Entry 4QB8 (X-ray diffraction, 1.76 A resolution); this record covers chain A.

# Chain A
Molecule: Beta-lactamase
From: Mycobacterium tuberculosis
Notes: EC 3.5.2.6
Reference sequence: P9WKD3 (BLAC_MYCTU); residue numbers follow UniProt; this construct covers 42-307
Chain sequence (267 residues; numbered 41 to 307; the number before each row is that of its first residue):
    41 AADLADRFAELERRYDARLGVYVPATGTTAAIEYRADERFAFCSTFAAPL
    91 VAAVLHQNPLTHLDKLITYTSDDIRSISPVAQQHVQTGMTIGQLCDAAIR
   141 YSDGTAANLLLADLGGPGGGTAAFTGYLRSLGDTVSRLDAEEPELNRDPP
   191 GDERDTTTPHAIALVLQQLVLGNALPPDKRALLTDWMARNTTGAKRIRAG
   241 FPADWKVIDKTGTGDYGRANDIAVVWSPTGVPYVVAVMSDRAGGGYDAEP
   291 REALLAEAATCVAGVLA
Construct notes: expression tag (41); engineered mutation A87 (Lys in P9WKD3)
Small-molecule neighbours: tebipenem (1TE): C83, S84, S116, I117, S142, G144, E182, N186, T232, R236, K250, T251, G252, T253
Swiss-Prot annotation at these positions:
  - active site: S84 (Acyl-ester intermediate), E182 (Proton acceptor)
  - binding site (substrate): S142, T251 to T253
  - site: I117 (Functions as a gatekeeper residue that regulates substrate accessibility to the enzyme active site)
  - mutagenesis: I117 (I117F: Significant increase in ampicillin resistance. 2-fold and 3-fold increase in catalytic efficiency with ampicillin and nitrocefin as substrate, respectively, mainly due to an increase in ...), S142 (S142G: Significant reduction of catalytic activity for both nitrocefin and ampicillin ...), E182 (E182A: Loss of catalytic activity with cefamandole as substrate), R236 (R236A/S: Significant reduction of catalytic activity for both nitrocefin and ampicillin ...), T253 (T253A: Significant reduction of catalytic activity for both nitrocefin and ampicillin. Only minor impairment of the inactivation by clavulanate. Larger increase in resistance to carbapenems ...)

# Overview
Bound to chain A: tebipenem. Curated annotation (UniProt) lists active-site residues S84 and E182, 4
substrate-binding residues and 5 mutagenesis sites.
Chain A is Beta-lactamase (Mycobacterium tuberculosis); the structure, Crystal Structure of beta-lactamase
from M.tuberculosis forming Michaelis Menten with Tebipenem, was determined by X-ray diffraction (same
publication as 4Q8I).
